Entry 9AU2 (electron microscopy, 3.10 A resolution); this record covers chains A and B of the 7 polymer chains in the assembly.

== Chain A ==
Protein: Spike glycoprotein
Source organism: Severe acute respiratory syndrome coronavirus 2
Notes: fragment: Prefusion-stabilized BA2.86 spike trimer
UniProt: P0DTC2 (SPIKE_SARS2); aligned to UniProt positions 1-1208 over residues 1-1208
Sequence (1273 residues; each row starts with the number of its first residue; note: 4 numbers in that range are skipped by the numbering (no residue carries them; nothing is unmodelled there)):
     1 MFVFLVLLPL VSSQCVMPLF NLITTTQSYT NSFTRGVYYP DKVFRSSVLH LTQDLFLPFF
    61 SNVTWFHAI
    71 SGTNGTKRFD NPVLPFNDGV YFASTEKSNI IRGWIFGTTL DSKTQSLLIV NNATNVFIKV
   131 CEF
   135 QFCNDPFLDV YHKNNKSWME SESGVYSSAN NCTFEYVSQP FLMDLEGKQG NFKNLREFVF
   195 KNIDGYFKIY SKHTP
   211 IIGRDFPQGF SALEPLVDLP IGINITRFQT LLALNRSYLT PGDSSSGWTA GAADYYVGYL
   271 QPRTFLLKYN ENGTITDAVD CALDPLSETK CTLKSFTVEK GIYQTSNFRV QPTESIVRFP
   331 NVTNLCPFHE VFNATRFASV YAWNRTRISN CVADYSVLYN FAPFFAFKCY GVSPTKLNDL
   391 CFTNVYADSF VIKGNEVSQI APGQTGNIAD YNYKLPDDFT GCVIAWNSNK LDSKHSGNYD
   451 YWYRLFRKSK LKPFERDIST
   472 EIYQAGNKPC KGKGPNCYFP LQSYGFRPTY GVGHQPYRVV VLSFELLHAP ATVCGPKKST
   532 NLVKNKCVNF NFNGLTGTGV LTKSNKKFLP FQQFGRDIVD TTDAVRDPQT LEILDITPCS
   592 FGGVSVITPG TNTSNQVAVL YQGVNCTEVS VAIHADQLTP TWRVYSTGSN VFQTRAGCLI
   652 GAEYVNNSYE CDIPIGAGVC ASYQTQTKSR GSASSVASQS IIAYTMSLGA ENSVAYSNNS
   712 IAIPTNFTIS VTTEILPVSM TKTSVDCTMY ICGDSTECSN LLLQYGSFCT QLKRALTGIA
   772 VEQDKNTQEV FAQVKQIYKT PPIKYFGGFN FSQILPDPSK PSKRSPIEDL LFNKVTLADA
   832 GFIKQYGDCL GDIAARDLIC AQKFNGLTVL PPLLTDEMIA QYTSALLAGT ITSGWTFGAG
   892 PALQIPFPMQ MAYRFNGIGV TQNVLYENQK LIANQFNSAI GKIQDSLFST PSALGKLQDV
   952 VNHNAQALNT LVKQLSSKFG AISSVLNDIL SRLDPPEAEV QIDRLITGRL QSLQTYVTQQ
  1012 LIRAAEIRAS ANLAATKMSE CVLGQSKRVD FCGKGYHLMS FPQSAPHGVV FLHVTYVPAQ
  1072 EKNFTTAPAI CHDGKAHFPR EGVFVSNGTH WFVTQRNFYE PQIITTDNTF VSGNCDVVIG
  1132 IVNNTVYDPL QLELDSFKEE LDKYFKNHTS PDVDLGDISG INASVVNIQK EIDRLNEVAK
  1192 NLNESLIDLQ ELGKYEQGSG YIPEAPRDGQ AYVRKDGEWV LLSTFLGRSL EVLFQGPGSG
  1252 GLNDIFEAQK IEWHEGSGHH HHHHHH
Unresolved in the structure: 1-26, 71-80, 114, 135-160, 178-187, 197-199, 211-215, 243-263, 428, 458, 472-488, 519, 677-689, 827-854, 1146-1277
Construct notes: insertion (17); conflict Pro-18 (Asn17 in P0DTC2), Phe-20 (Thr19 in P0DTC2), Asn-21 (Thr20 in P0DTC2), 65 further conflict positions vs the reference (P0DTC2) not listed; expression tag (1209-1277)
Cystine bridges: Cys-131/Cys-166, Cys-291/Cys-301, Cys-336/Cys-361, Cys-379/Cys-432, Cys-391/Cys-525, Cys-538/Cys-590, Cys-617/Cys-649, Cys-662/Cys-671, Cys-738/Cys-760, Cys-743/Cys-749, Cys-1032/Cys-1043, Cys-1082/Cys-1126
Covalently attached groups: N-acetylglucosamine (NAG) linked to Asn-62, Asn-165, Asn-234, Asn-282, Asn-331, Asn-343, Asn-354, Asn-603, Asn-616, Asn-657, Asn-709, Asn-717, Asn-801, Asn-1074, Asn-1098, Asn-1134
UniProt features mapped onto this chain:
  - region: Asn-280 to Cys-301 (Putative superantigen), Asn-448, Tyr-449, Tyr-451, Tyr-453 to Phe-456 (Immunodominant HLA epitope recognized by the CD8+), Ser-816 to Tyr-837 (Fusion peptide 1), Lys-835 to Phe-855 (Fusion peptide 2), Asp-1163 to Glu-1202 (Heptad repeat 2)
  - site: Arg-815, Ser-816 (Cleavage)
  - glycosylation: Asn-74 (N-linked (GlcNAc...) (complex) asparagine), Asn-122 (N-linked (GlcNAc...) (hybrid) asparagine), Asn-149 (N-linked (GlcNAc...) (complex) asparagine), Asn-165 (N-linked (GlcNAc...) (complex) asparagine), Asn-234 (N-linked (GlcNAc...) (high mannose) asparagine), Asn-282 (N-linked (GlcNAc...) (complex) asparagine), Thr-323 (O-linked (GalNAc) threonine), Ser-325 (O-linked (HexNAc...) serine), Asn-331 (N-linked (GlcNAc...) (complex) asparagine), Asn-343 (N-linked (GlcNAc...) (complex) asparagine), Asn-603 (N-linked (GlcNAc...) (hybrid) asparagine), Asn-616 (N-linked (GlcNAc...) (complex) asparagine), Asn-657 (N-linked (GlcNAc...) (complex) asparagine), Thr-676 (O-linked (GlcNAc...) threonine), Thr-678 (O-linked (GlcNAc...) threonine), Asn-709 (N-linked (GlcNAc...) (high mannose) asparagine), Asn-717 (N-linked (GlcNAc...) (hybrid) asparagine), Asn-801 (N-linked (GlcNAc...) (hybrid) asparagine), Asn-1074 (N-linked (GlcNAc...) (hybrid) asparagine), Asn-1098 (N-linked (GlcNAc...) (complex) asparagine) and 4 more in UniProt
From the paper describing this entry:
  - mutagenesis - L455S: unchanged binding to VIR-7229

== Chain B ==
Protein: Spike glycoprotein
Source organism: Severe acute respiratory syndrome coronavirus 2
Notes: fragment: Prefusion-stabilized BA2.86 spike trimer
UniProt: P0DTC2 (SPIKE_SARS2); aligned to UniProt positions 1-1208 over residues 1-1208
Sequence (1273 residues; numbered 1 to 1277; 4 numbers in that range are skipped by the numbering (no residue carries them; nothing is unmodelled there); the number before each row is that of its first residue):
     1 MFVFLVLLPL VSSQCVMPLF NLITTTQSYT NSFTRGVYYP DKVFRSSVLH LTQDLFLPFF
    61 SNVTWFHAI
    71 SGTNGTKRFD NPVLPFNDGV YFASTEKSNI IRGWIFGTTL DSKTQSLLIV NNATNVFIKV
   131 CEF
   135 QFCNDPFLDV YHKNNKSWME SESGVYSSAN NCTFEYVSQP FLMDLEGKQG NFKNLREFVF
   195 KNIDGYFKIY SKHTP
   211 IIGRDFPQGF SALEPLVDLP IGINITRFQT LLALNRSYLT PGDSSSGWTA GAADYYVGYL
   271 QPRTFLLKYN ENGTITDAVD CALDPLSETK CTLKSFTVEK GIYQTSNFRV QPTESIVRFP
   331 NVTNLCPFHE VFNATRFASV YAWNRTRISN CVADYSVLYN FAPFFAFKCY GVSPTKLNDL
   391 CFTNVYADSF VIKGNEVSQI APGQTGNIAD YNYKLPDDFT GCVIAWNSNK LDSKHSGNYD
   451 YWYRLFRKSK LKPFERDIST EIYQAGNKPC
   482 KGKGPNCYFP LQSYGFRPTY GVGHQPYRVV VLSFELLHAP ATVCGPKKST NLVKNKCVNF
   542 NFNGLTGTGV LTKSNKKFLP FQQFGRDIVD TTDAVRDPQT LEILDITPCS FGGVSVITPG
   602 TNTSNQVAVL YQGVNCTEVS VAIHADQLTP TWRVYSTGSN VFQTRAGCLI GAEYVNNSYE
   662 CDIPIGAGVC ASYQTQTKSR GSASSVASQS IIAYTMSLGA ENSVAYSNNS IAIPTNFTIS
   722 VTTEILPVSM TKTSVDCTMY ICGDSTECSN LLLQYGSFCT QLKRALTGIA VEQDKNTQEV
   782 FAQVKQIYKT PPIKYFGGFN FSQILPDPSK PSKRSPIEDL LFNKVTLADA GFIKQYGDCL
   842 GDIAARDLIC AQKFNGLTVL PPLLTDEMIA QYTSALLAGT ITSGWTFGAG PALQIPFPMQ
   902 MAYRFNGIGV TQNVLYENQK LIANQFNSAI GKIQDSLFST PSALGKLQDV VNHNAQALNT
   962 LVKQLSSKFG AISSVLNDIL SRLDPPEAEV QIDRLITGRL QSLQTYVTQQ LIRAAEIRAS
  1022 ANLAATKMSE CVLGQSKRVD FCGKGYHLMS FPQSAPHGVV FLHVTYVPAQ EKNFTTAPAI
  1082 CHDGKAHFPR EGVFVSNGTH WFVTQRNFYE PQIITTDNTF VSGNCDVVIG IVNNTVYDPL
  1142 QLELDSFKEE LDKYFKNHTS PDVDLGDISG INASVVNIQK EIDRLNEVAK NLNESLIDLQ
  1202 ELGKYEQGSG YIPEAPRDGQ AYVRKDGEWV LLSTFLGRSL EVLFQGPGSG GLNDIFEAQK
  1262 IEWHEGSGHH HHHHHH
Unresolved in the structure: 1-25, 71-81, 108-115, 135-165, 176-188, 197-199, 211-215, 234-236, 241-263, 344, 370-372, 413, 482-483, 676-689, 827-847, 1146-1277
Construct notes: insertion (17); conflict Pro-18 (Asn17 in P0DTC2), Phe-20 (Thr19 in P0DTC2), Asn-21 (Thr20 in P0DTC2), 65 further conflict positions vs the reference (P0DTC2) not listed; expression tag (1209-1277)
Cystine bridges: Cys-131/Cys-166, Cys-291/Cys-301, Cys-336/Cys-361, Cys-379/Cys-432, Cys-391/Cys-525, Cys-480/Cys-488, Cys-538/Cys-590, Cys-617/Cys-649, Cys-662/Cys-671, Cys-738/Cys-760, Cys-743/Cys-749, Cys-1032/Cys-1043, Cys-1082/Cys-1126
Covalently attached groups: N-acetylglucosamine (NAG) linked to Asn-282, Asn-331, Asn-616, Asn-709, Asn-717, Asn-801, Asn-1074, Asn-1098, Asn-1134
UniProt features mapped onto this chain:
  - region: Asn-280 to Cys-301 (Putative superantigen), Asn-448, Tyr-449, Tyr-451, Tyr-453 to Phe-456 (Immunodominant HLA epitope recognized by the CD8+), Ser-816 to Tyr-837 (Fusion peptide 1), Lys-835 to Phe-855 (Fusion peptide 2), Asp-1163 to Glu-1202 (Heptad repeat 2)
  - site: Arg-815, Ser-816 (Cleavage)
  - glycosylation: Asn-74 (N-linked (GlcNAc...) (complex) asparagine), Asn-122 (N-linked (GlcNAc...) (hybrid) asparagine), Asn-149 (N-linked (GlcNAc...) (complex) asparagine), Asn-165 (N-linked (GlcNAc...) (complex) asparagine), Asn-234 (N-linked (GlcNAc...) (high mannose) asparagine), Asn-282 (N-linked (GlcNAc...) (complex) asparagine), Thr-323 (O-linked (GalNAc) threonine), Ser-325 (O-linked (HexNAc...) serine), Asn-331 (N-linked (GlcNAc...) (complex) asparagine), Asn-343 (N-linked (GlcNAc...) (complex) asparagine), Asn-603 (N-linked (GlcNAc...) (hybrid) asparagine), Asn-616 (N-linked (GlcNAc...) (complex) asparagine), Asn-657 (N-linked (GlcNAc...) (complex) asparagine), Thr-676 (O-linked (GlcNAc...) threonine), Thr-678 (O-linked (GlcNAc...) threonine), Asn-709 (N-linked (GlcNAc...) (high mannose) asparagine), Asn-717 (N-linked (GlcNAc...) (hybrid) asparagine), Asn-801 (N-linked (GlcNAc...) (hybrid) asparagine), Asn-1074 (N-linked (GlcNAc...) (hybrid) asparagine), Asn-1098 (N-linked (GlcNAc...) (complex) asparagine) and 4 more in UniProt
From the paper describing this entry:
  - mutagenesis - L455S: unchanged binding to VIR-7229

== How chain A and chain B interact ==
Contacting residue pairs - 127 pairs, chain A then chain B:
  Gln-314(A) with Lys-764(B)
  Asn-317(A) with Asp-737(B), hydrogen bond
  Arg-319(A) with Met-740(B)
  Arg-357(A) with Tyr-200(B); Pro-230(B)
  Gly-381(A) with Arg-983(B), hydrogen bond (backbone-side chain); Leu-984(B)
  Val-382(A) with Arg-983(B)
  Ser-383(A) with Arg-983(B), hydrogen bond (backbone-backbone); Leu-984(B); Asp-985(B)
  Lys-386(A) with Leu-981(B); Ser-982(B); Arg-983(B); Leu-984(B)
  Leu-390(A) with Ser-982(B)
  Asn-394(A) with Tyr-200(B)
  Tyr-396(A) with Tyr-200(B)
  Thr-430(A) with Arg-983(B)
  Leu-517(A) with Arg-983(B)
  Thr-547(A) with Asn-978(B), hydrogen bond (backbone-side chain)
  Lys-557(A) with Phe-44(B)
  Lys-558(A) with Phe-44(B); Asn-282(B)
  Phe-559(A) with Phe-44(B), hydrophobic
  Phe-562(A) with Lys-42(B); Pro-225(B), hydrophobic
  Gln-563(A) with Lys-42(B); Phe-44(B)
  Gln-564(A) with Lys-42(B), hydrogen bond (backbone-backbone)
  Phe-565(A) with Val-43(B); Phe-44(B), hydrogen bond (backbone-backbone)
  Gly-566(A) with Phe-44(B)
  Arg-567(A) with Val-43(B); Phe-44(B), hydrogen bond (backbone-backbone)
  Thr-588(A) with Phe-855(B)
  Pro-589(A) with Phe-855(B), hydrophobic
  Phe-592(A) with Met-740(B), hydrophobic; Lys-854(B); Phe-855(B)
  Arg-646(A) with Thr-866(B)
  Ala-647(A) with Pro-862(B), hydrophobic
  Pro-665(A) with Leu-864(B), hydrophobic
  Ala-668(A) with Pro-863(B), hydrogen bond (backbone-backbone); Leu-864(B); Thr-866(B)
  Gly-669(A) with Leu-864(B), hydrogen bond (backbone-backbone); Met-869(B)
  Thr-696(A) with Met-869(B)
  Met-697(A) with Leu-865(B), hydrophobic; Met-869(B), hydrophobic
  Leu-699(A) with Met-869(B); Gln-872(B); Tyr-873(B)
  Gly-700(A) with Lys-786(B)
  Ala-701(A) with Gln-787(B); Ile-788(B), hydrogen bond (backbone-backbone)
  Glu-702(A) with Ile-788(B)
  Asn-703(A) with Gln-787(B), hydrogen bond; Ile-788(B), hydrogen bond (backbone-backbone); Tyr-789(B); Lys-790(B), hydrogen bond (backbone-backbone)
  Ser-704(A) with Lys-790(B)
  Val-705(A) with Tyr-789(B), hydrophobic; Thr-883(B); Ala-893(B), hydrophobic; Gln-895(B)
  Ala-706(A) with Gln-895(B)
  Tyr-707(A) with Pro-792(B), hydrophobic; Tyr-796(B); Phe-797(B); Thr-883(B); Ile-896(B); Pro-897(B), hydrophobic; Phe-898(B), hydrogen bond (side chain-backbone)
  Ser-708(A) with Pro-897(B)
  Asn-709(A) with Tyr-796(B); Pro-897(B)
  Ser-711(A) with Gln-895(B), hydrogen bond; Ile-896(B); Pro-897(B)
  Ile-712(A) with Gln-895(B); Ile-896(B), hydrophobic
  Ala-713(A) with Leu-894(B); Gln-895(B), hydrogen bond (backbone-backbone)
  Pro-715(A) with Leu-894(B), hydrophobic
  Thr-961(A) with Gln-762(B)
  Gln-965(A) with Tyr-756(B); Gly-757(B); Phe-759(B); Gln-762(B), hydrogen bond
  Ser-968(A) with Gln-755(B); Gly-757(B), hydrogen bond (side chain-backbone)
  Lys-969(A) with Gln-755(B), hydrogen bond (backbone-backbone)
  Phe-970(A) with Gln-755(B), hydrogen bond (backbone-backbone); Tyr-756(B), hydrophobic
  Gly-971(A) with Gln-755(B)
  Arg-995(A) with Tyr-756(B)
  Thr-1006(A) with Gln-762(B)
  Thr-1009(A) with Thr-1009(B)
  Gln-1010(A) with Leu-1012(B)
  Ile-1013(A) with Leu-1012(B), hydrophobic
  Glu-1017(A) with Arg-1019(B), salt bridge
  Arg-1039(A) with Glu-1031(B), salt bridge; Arg-1039(B)
  Val-1040(A) with Ser-1030(B); Glu-1031(B); Leu-1034(B)
  Tyr-1047(A) with Ala-890(B)
  Pro-1069(A) with Ala-890(B); Pro-892(B)
  Glu-1072(A) with Leu-894(B)
  Asn-1074(A) with Gln-895(B), hydrogen bond
  Thr-1077(A) with Met-900(B), hydrogen bond
  Pro-1079(A) with Tyr-917(B), hydrophobic
  Phe-1089(A) with Asn-914(B); Tyr-917(B), hydrophobic
  Pro-1090(A) with Gln-913(B), hydrogen bond (backbone-side chain)
  Val-1094(A) with Met-900(B), hydrophobic; Tyr-904(B)
  Arg-1107(A) with Tyr-904(B)
  Phe-1121(A) with Asn-914(B)
  Ser-1123(A) with Asn-914(B); Glu-918(B)
  Val-1128(A) with Tyr-917(B); Glu-918(B)
  Val-1129(A) with Tyr-917(B), hydrophobic
Also at the interface, not in a pair above, chain A (96 interface residues in all): Phe-456, Pro-521, Gly-548, Thr-549, Ile-569, Val-570, Asp-571, Gln-613, Gly-667, Val-670, Cys-671, Asn-710, Gln-957, Ser-1003, Asp-1041, Phe-1042, Gly-1046, Ala-1078, Gly-1124, Ile-1130
Also at the interface, not in a pair above, chain B (85 interface residues in all): Tyr-39, Arg-45, Glu-224, Pro-384, Asp-745, Ser-758, Arg-765, Leu-849, Ala-852, Asn-856, Gly-857, Leu-861, Ile-882, Trp-886, Pro-899, Asn-907, Gln-920, Ser-967, Ile-973, Asp-994, Gln-1005, Ile-1013, Thr-1027, Gly-1035

== Overview ==
The interface between chain A and chain B involves 96 residues on one side and 85 on the other, with 23
hydrogen bonds and 2 salt bridges. Polar contacts include Glu-1017(A)/Arg-1019(B), Arg-1039(A)/Glu-1031(B) and
Asn-317(A)/Asp-737(B). From the paper: L455S of chain A leaves binding to VIR-7229 unchanged; L455S of chain B
leaves binding to VIR-7229 unchanged.
Both chains are Spike glycoprotein (Severe acute respiratory syndrome coronavirus 2). Entry 9AU2 (VIR-7229 Fab
fragment bound the BA.2.86 spike trimer (global refinement)) was determined by electron microscopy, deposited
together with 8S6M, 9ASD and 9ATM.
